Entry 1PP7 (X-ray diffraction, 2.45 A resolution); this record covers chains F and U of the 3 polymer chains in the assembly.

# Chain F
Molecule: Ferredoxin inr
Sequence (13 nucleotides; each row starts with the number of its first residue):
     3 CAAGTGAAGT AAC
Ion coordination: Zn2+ site 1 near DG8 (its only coordinating residue here); Zn2+ site 2 near DA10 (its only coordinating residue here); Zn2+ site 3 near DG11 (its only coordinating residue here)

# Chain U
Name: 39 kDa initiator binding protein
Organism: Trichomonas vaginalis
Reference sequence: Q95VR4 (Q95VR4_TRIVA); residue numbers follow UniProt; this construct covers 1-126
Sequence (131 residues; numbered 1 to 131; the number before each row is that of its first residue):
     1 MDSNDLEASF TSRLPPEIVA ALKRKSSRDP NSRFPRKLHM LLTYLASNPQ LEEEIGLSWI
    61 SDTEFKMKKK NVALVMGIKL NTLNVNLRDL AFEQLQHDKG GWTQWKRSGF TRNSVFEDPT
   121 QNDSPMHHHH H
Not modelled in the structure: 1-4, 119-131
Construct notes: expression tag (127-131)
Ion coordination: Zn2+ site 1 near Glu-7 (its only coordinating residue here); Zn2+ site 2: His-39, Glu-93
From the paper describing this entry:
  - binding site for Ferredoxin inr: Arg-24 to Ser-32, Asn-81, Val-85
  - specificity-determining residues: Lys-25, Arg-28 (proposed by the authors, not directly observed)

# How chain F and chain U interact
Contacting residue pairs (17; chain F residue first):
  DA4(F) with Asp-98(U), phosphate contact
  DA5(F) with Lys-69(U), salt bridge to the phosphate; Asn-84(U), sugar contact; Gln-94(U), hydrogen bond to the phosphate; Asp-98(U), phosphate contact; Thr-103(U), phosphate contact
  DG6(F) with Asn-81(U), base contact; Asn-84(U), phosphate contact; Arg-88(U), salt bridge to the phosphate
  DT7(F) with Asn-81(U), hydrogen bond to the base; Val-85(U), base contact; Arg-88(U), salt bridge to the phosphate
  DT12(F) with Lys-25(U), hydrogen bond to the base
  DA13(F) with Lys-25(U), hydrogen bond to the sugar
  DA14(F) with Lys-25(U), sugar contact; Arg-28(U), base contact
  DC15(F) with Arg-28(U), base contact
Interface residues without a listed pair, chain U (11 interface residues in all): His-97

# In short
The interface between chain F and chain U involves 8 residues on one side and 11 on the other; the contacts
include 4 hydrogen bonds and 3 salt bridges. Polar contacts include DT7(F)/Asn-81(U), DT12(F)/Lys-25(U) and
DA13(F)/Lys-25(U). The paper reports a binding site for Ferredoxin inr at Arg-24(U), Asn-81(U) and Val-85(U);
specificity determinants Lys-25(U) and Arg-28(U).
Here chain F is Ferredoxin inr and chain U is 39 kDa initiator binding protein (Trichomonas vaginalis). Entry
1PP7 (Crystal structure of the T. vaginalis Initiator binding protein bound to the ferredoxin Inr) was
determined by X-ray diffraction, deposited together with 1PP8, 1Q87, 1Q88 and 1Q89.
